8V0J - chains A and B of the 6 polymer chains in the assembly; structure by X-ray diffraction, 2.58 A resolution.

== Chain A (and B) ==
Name: Lipoyl synthase, mitochondrial
From: Homo sapiens
Notes: chain B of this document is another copy of the same molecule, construct and numbering; everything in this record applies to it too
Reference sequence: O43766 (LIAS_HUMAN); residue numbers follow UniProt; this construct covers 1-368
Sequence (368 residues; numbered 1 to 368; the number before each row is that of its first residue):
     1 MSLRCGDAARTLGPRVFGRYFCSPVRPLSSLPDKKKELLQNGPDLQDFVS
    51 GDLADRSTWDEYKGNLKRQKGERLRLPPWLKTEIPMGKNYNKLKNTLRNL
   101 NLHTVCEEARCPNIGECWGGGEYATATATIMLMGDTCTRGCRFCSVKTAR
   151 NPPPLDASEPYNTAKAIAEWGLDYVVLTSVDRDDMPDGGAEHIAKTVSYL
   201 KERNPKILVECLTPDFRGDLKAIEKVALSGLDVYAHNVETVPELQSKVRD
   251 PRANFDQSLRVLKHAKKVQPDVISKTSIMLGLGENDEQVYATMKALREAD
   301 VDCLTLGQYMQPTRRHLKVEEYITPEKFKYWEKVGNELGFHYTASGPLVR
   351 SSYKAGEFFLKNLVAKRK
Not modelled in the structure: 1-63 (chain B: 1-64, 366-368)
UniProt features mapped onto this chain:
  - binding site ([4Fe-4S] cluster): C106, C111, C117, C137, C141, C144, S352
Ion coordination: 3Fe-4S cluster Fe: C106, C111, C117 (together with 6-thiooctanoic acid); 4Fe-4S cluster Fe: C137, C141, C144 (together with S-adenosylmethionine)
Small-molecule neighbours:
  - 3Fe-4S cluster (F3S): C106, C111, N113, I114, C117, W118, T129, R350, S352, Y353
  - S-adenosylmethionine (SAM): V105, A109, M131, F143, C144, T178, S179, D181, L212, T213, P214, D215, H236, N237, E239, R249, M279, Q308, Y309, M310, P312, R350
  - 4Fe-4S cluster (SF4): M131, C137, R139, C141, F143, C144, V146, V180, D181
  - 6-thiooctanoic acid (YVI): V105, C106, A109, R110, C111, P112, L212, R350, S351, S352

== Interface between chain A and chain B ==
Contacting residue pairs (21; chain A residue first):
  Y123(A) with G115(B); E116(B)
  L208(A) with K361(B)
  Y353(A) with Y123(B)
  K354(A) with G121(B), hydrogen bond (side chain-backbone); Y123(B)
  E357(A) with G121(B); T125(B)
  F358(A) with Y123(B), hydrophobic
  L360(A) with L360(B)
  K361(A) with A124(B); D173(B), salt bridge
  L363(A) with L360(B); V364(B)
  V364(A) with D173(B); L360(B), hydrophobic
  R367(A) with L208(B); F359(B); L363(B), hydrogen bond (side chain-backbone); V364(B)
  K368(A) with K206(B)
Also at the interface, not in a pair above, chain A (15 interface residues in all): E122, V349, K366
Also at the interface, not in a pair above, chain B (16 interface residues in all): E83, E122

== In short ==
15 residues of chain A face 16 of chain B across their interface; the contacts include 2 hydrogen bonds and 1
salt bridge. Polar contacts include K361(A)-D173(B), K354(A)-G121(B) and R367(A)-L363(B). Chain A binds 4Fe-4S
cluster, 3Fe-4S cluster, S-adenosylmethionine and 6-thiooctanoic acid.
Both chains are Lipoyl synthase, mitochondrial (Homo sapiens). Entry 8V0J (Structure of the complex between
Human LIAS and H-protein in the presence of s-adenosyl-l-methionine) was determined by X-ray diffraction.
